Entry 8ILA (X-ray diffraction, 2.79 A resolution); this record covers chains C and D of the 4 polymer chains in the assembly.

== Chain C (and D) ==
Protein: Glycosyltransferase
From: Streptomyces lincolnensis
Notes: chain D of this document is another copy of the same molecule, construct and numbering; everything in this record applies to it too
UniProtKB: A9Y8T1 (A9Y8T1_STRLN); residues 1-436 here = UniProt positions 1-436
Amino-acid sequence (457 residues; each row starts with the number of its first residue; numbers below 1 keep their minus sign (Met-20 is residue -20)):
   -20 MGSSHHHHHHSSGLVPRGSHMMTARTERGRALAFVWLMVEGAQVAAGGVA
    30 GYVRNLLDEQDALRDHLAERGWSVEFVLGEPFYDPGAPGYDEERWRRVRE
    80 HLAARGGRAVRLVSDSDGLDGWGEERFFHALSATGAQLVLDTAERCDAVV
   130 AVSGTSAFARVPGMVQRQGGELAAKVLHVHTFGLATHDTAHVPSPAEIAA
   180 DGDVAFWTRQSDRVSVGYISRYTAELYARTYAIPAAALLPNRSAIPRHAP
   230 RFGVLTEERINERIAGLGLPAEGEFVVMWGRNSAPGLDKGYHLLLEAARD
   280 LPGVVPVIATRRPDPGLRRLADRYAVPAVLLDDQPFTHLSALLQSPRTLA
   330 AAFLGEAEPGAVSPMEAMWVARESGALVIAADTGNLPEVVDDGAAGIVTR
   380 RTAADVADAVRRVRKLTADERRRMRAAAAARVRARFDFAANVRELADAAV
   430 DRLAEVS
Unresolved in the structure: -20 to 7
Construct notes: initiating methionine (-20); expression tag (-19 to 0)
Ligand contacts:
  - GDP (guanosine-5'-diphosphate): Ala25, Gly26, Gly27, Val28, Trp258, Gly259, Arg260, Lys268, Ala288, Thr289, Arg290, Gln313, Pro314, Phe315, Leu318, Glu337, Ala340, Val341, Ser342, Glu345
  - substrates (Q3L; (2S)-3-[2-[(2S,3R,4S,5R,6R)-6-[(1R,2R)-1-azanyl-2-oxidanyl-propyl]-3,4,5-tris(oxidanyl)oxan-2-yl]sulfanyl-1H-imidazol-5-yl]-2-(trimethyl-$l4-azanyl)propanoic acid): Gly27, Val28, Tyr31, Trp101, Thr134, Phe161, Glu176, Ile198, Ser222, Arg260, Gly265, Leu266, Glu337, Pro338, Gly339, Ala340, Val341

== How chain C and chain D interact ==
Residue-residue contacts - 7 pairs, chain C then chain D:
  Glu103(C) with Arg105(D), salt bridge
  Glu104(C) with Arg105(D), salt bridge
  Arg105(C) with Glu103(D), salt bridge; Glu104(D), salt bridge; Pro174(D)
  Pro174(C) with Asp94(D); Arg105(D)
Interface residues without a listed pair, chain C (8 interface residues in all): Asp94, Ala175, Pro294, Arg298
Interface residues without a listed pair, chain D (7 interface residues in all): Pro294, Arg298

== Summary ==
8 residues of chain C face 7 of chain D across their interface; the contacts include 4 salt bridges. Among the
polar pairs are Glu103(C)-Arg105(D) and Glu104(C)-Arg105(D). Ligands of chain C: GDP and substrates.
Both chains are Glycosyltransferase (Streptomyces lincolnensis). Entry 8ILA (Crystal structure of LmbT from
Streptomyces lincolnensis NRRL ISP-5355 in complex with substrates) was determined by X-ray diffraction (same
publication as 8IL0).
